Entry 1VQN (X-ray diffraction, 2.40 A resolution); this record covers chains 0 and L of the 33 polymer chains in the assembly.

[Chain 0]
Molecule: 23S ribosomal RNA
Organism: Haloarcula marismortui
Sequence (2922 nucleotides; row label = number of the first residue in the row):
     2 UUGGCUACUAUGCCAGCUGGUGGAUUGCUCGGCUCAGGCGCUGAUGAAGG
    52 ACGUGCCAAGCUGCGAUAAGCCAUGGGGAGCCGCACGGAGGCGAAGAACC
   102 AUGGAUUUCCGAAUGAGAAUCUCUCUAACAAUUGCUUCGCGCAAUGAGGA
   152 ACCCCGAGAACUGAAACAUCUCAGUAUCGGGAGGAACAGAAAACGCAAUG
   202 UGAUGUCGUUAGUAACCGCGAGUGAACGCGAUACAGCCCAAACCGAAGCC
   252 CUCACGGGCAAUGUGGUGUCAGGGCUACCUCUCAUCAGCCGACCGUCUCG
   302 ACGAAGUCUCUUGGAACAGAGCGUGAUACAGGGUGACAACCCCGUACUCG
   352 AGACCAGUACGACGUGCGGUAGUGCCAGAGUAGCGGGGGUUGGAUAUCCC
   402 UCGCGAAUAACGCAGGCAUCGACUGCGAAGGCUAAACACAACCUGAGACC
   452 GAUAGUGAACAAGUAGUGUGAACGAACGCUGCAAAGUACCCUCAGAAGGG
   502 AGGCGAAAUAGAGCAUGAAAUCAGUUGGCGAUCGAGCGACAGGGCAUACA
   552 AGGUCCCUCGACGAAUGACCGACGCGCGAGCGUCCAGUAAGACUCACGGG
   602 AAGCCGAUGUUCUGUCGUACGUUUUGAAAAACGAGCCAGGGAGUGUGUCU
   652 GCAUGGCAAGUCUAACCGGAGUAUCCGGGGAGGCACAGGGAAACCGACAU
   702 GGCCGCAGGGCUUUGCCCGAGGGCCGCCGUCUUCAAGGGCGGGGAGCCAU
   752 GUGGACACGACCCGAAUCCGGACGAUCUACGCAUGGACAAGAUGAAGCGU
   802 GCCGAAAGGCACGUGGAAGUCUGUUAGAGUUGGUGUCCUACAAUACCCUC
   852 UCGUGAUCUAUGUGUAGGGGUGAAAGGCCCAUCGAGUCCGGCAACAGCUG
   902 GUUCCAAUCGAAACAUGUCGAAGCAUGACCUCCGCCGAGGUAGUCUGUGA
   952 GGUAGAGCGACCGAUUGGUGUGUCCGCCUCCGAGAGGAGUCGGCACACCU
  1002 GUCAAACUCCAAACUUACAGACGCCGUUUGACGCGGGGAUUCCGGUGCGC
  1052 GGGGUAAGCCUGUGUACCAGGAGGGGAACAACCCAGAGAUAGGUUAAGGU
  1102 CCCCAAGUGUGGAUUAAGUGUAAUCCUCUGAAGGUGGUCUCGAGCCCUAG
  1152 ACAGCCGGGAGGUGAGCUUAGAAGCAGCUACCCUCUAAGAAAAGCGUAAC
  1202 AGCUUACCGGCCGAGGUUUGAGGCGCCCAAAAUGAUCGGGACUCAAAUCC
  1252 ACCACCGAGACCUGUCCGUACCACUCAUACUGGUAAUCGAGUAGAUUGGC
  1302 GCUCUAAUUGGAUGGAAGUAGGGGUGAAAACUCCUAUGGACCGAUUAGUG
  1352 ACGAAAAUCCUGGCCAUAGUAGCAGCGAUAGUCGGGUGAGAACCCCGACG
  1402 GCCUAAUGGAUAAGGGUUCCUCAGCACUGCUGAUCAGCUGAGGGUUAGCC
  1452 GGUCCUAAGUCAUACCGCAACUCGACUAUGACGAAAUGGGAAACGGGUUA
  1502 AUAUUCCCGUGCCACUAUGCAGUGAAAGUUGACGCCCUGGGGUCGAUCAC
  1552 GCUGGGCAUUCGCCCAGUCGAACCGUCCAACUCCGUGGAAGCCGUAAUGG
  1602 CAGGAAGCGGACGAACGGCGGCAUAGGGAAACGUGAUUCAACCUGGGGCC
  1652 CAUGAAAAGACGAGCAUAGUGUCCGUACCGAGAACCGACACAGGUGUCCA
  1702 UGGCGGCGAAAGCCAAGGCCUGUCGGGAGCAACCAACGUUAGGGAAUUCG
  1752 GCAAGUUAGUCCCGUACCUUCGGAAGAAGGGAUGCCUGCUCCGGAACGGA
  1802 GCAGGUCGCAGUGACUCGGAAGCUCGGACUGUCUAGUAACAACAUAGGUG
  1852 ACCGCAAAUCCGCAAGGACUCGUACGGUCACUGAAUCCUGCCCAGUGCAG
  1902 GUAUCUGAACACCUCGUACAAGAGGACGAAGGACCUGUCAACGGCGGGGG
  1952 UAACUAUGACCCUCUUAAGGUAGCGUAGUACCUUGCCGCAUCAGUAGCGG
  2002 CUUGCAUGAAUGGAUUAACCAGAGCUUCACUGUCCCAACGUUGGGCCCGG
  2052 UGAACUGUACAUUCCAGUGCGGAGUCUGGAGACACCCAGGGGGAAGCGAA
  2102 GACCCUAUGGAGCUUUACUGCAGGCUGUCGCUGAGACGUGGUCGCCGAUG
  2152 UGCAGCAUAGGUAGGAGACACUACACAGGUACCCGCGCUAGCGGGCCACC
  2202 GAGUCAACAGUGAAAUACUACCCGUCGGUGACUGCGACUCUCACUCCGGG
  2252 AGGAGGACACCGAUAGCCGGGCAGUUUGACUGGGGCGGUACGCGCUCGAA
  2302 AAGAUAUCGAGCGCGCCCUAUGGCUAUCUCAGCCGGGACAGAGACCCGGC
  2352 GAAGAGUGCAAGAGCAAAAGAUAGCUUGACAGUGUUCUUCCCAACGAGGA
  2402 ACGCUGACGCGAAAGCGUGGUCUAGCGAACCAAUUAGCCUGCUUGAUGCG
  2452 GGCAAUUGAUGACAGAAAAGCUACCCUAGGGAUAACAGAGUCGUCACUCG
  2502 CAAGAGCACAUAUCGACCGAGUGGCUUGCUACCUCGAUGUCGGUUCCCUC
  2552 CAUCCUGCCCGUGCAGAAGCGGGCAAGGGUGAGGUUGUUCGCCUAUUAAA
  2602 GGAGGUCGUGAGCUGGGUUUAGACCGUCGUGAGACAGGUCGGCUGCUAUC
  2652 UACUGGGUGUGUAAUGGUGUCUGACAAGAACGACCGUAUAGUACGAGAGG
  2702 AACUACGGUUGGUGGCCACUGGUGUACCGGUUGUUCGAGAGAGCACGUGC
  2752 CGGGUAGCCACGCCACACGGGGUAAGAGCUGAACGCAUCUAAGCUCGAAA
  2802 CCCACUUGGAAAAGAGACACCGCCGAGGUCCCGCGUACAAGACGCGGUCG
  2852 AUAGACUCGGGGUGUGCGCGUCGAGGUAACGAGACGUUAAGCCCACGAGC
  2902 ACUAACAGACCAAAGCCAUCAU
Disordered / not traced: 2-9, 126-127, 715, 971-998, 1560, 1952-1963, 2137-2236, 2339-2343, 2665-2666, 2915-2923
Modified positions: 1MA (6-hydro-1-methyladenosine-5'-monophosphate) at position 628, OMU (o2'-methyluridine 5'-monophosphate) at position 2587, OMG (o2'-methylguanosine-5'-monophosphate) at position 2588, UR3 (3-methyluridine-5'-monophoshate) at position 2619, PSU (pseudouridine-5'-monophosphate) at position 2621
Ion coordination: Na+ site 1: U12 (together with Sr2+) (shared with 1 residue of chain R); Mg2+ site 1 near G28 (its only coordinating residue here); Sr2+ site 1: G33, C34, U457; Na+ site 2: C40, C443; Na+ site 3: G56, A59, G61; Na+ site 4: G66, U107, U108; Sr2+ site 2: G84, C85 (shared with 1 residue of chain T); Sr2+ site 3: C85, A86, C87 (shared with 1 residue of chain T); Mg2+ site 2: U115, G118; Na+ site 5: C130, U146; Na+ site 6: C141, G142; Sr2+ site 4: G147, A183 (shared with 1 residue of chain M); 79 more Mg2+ sites not listed; 2 more K+ sites not listed; 57 more Na+ sites not listed; 86 more Sr2+ sites not listed

[Chain L]
Molecule: 50S ribosomal protein L15P
Organism: Haloarcula marismortui
UniProt: P12737 (RL15_HALMA); residue numbers follow UniProt; this construct covers 0-164
Chain sequence (165 residues; numbered 0 to 164; the number before each row is that of its first residue; numbering starts at 0):
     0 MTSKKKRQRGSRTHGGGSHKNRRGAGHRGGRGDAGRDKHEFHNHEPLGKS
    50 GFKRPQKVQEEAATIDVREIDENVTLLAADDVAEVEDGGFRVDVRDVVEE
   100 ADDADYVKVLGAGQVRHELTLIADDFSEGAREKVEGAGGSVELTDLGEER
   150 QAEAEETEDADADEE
Disordered / not traced: 0, 84-88, 151-164
Ion coordination: Sr2+ site 1: Gly14 (shared with A1040(0), G1295(0), A1296(0) of chain 0); Na+: His18 (shared with G902(0), U903(0) of chain 0); Sr2+ site 2: Arg27, Glu39; Sr2+ site 3: Asp36 (shared with G2466(0) of chain 0)

[How chain 0 and chain L interact]
Contacting residue pairs (174):
  G164(0) with Arg30(L), sugar contact
  A165(0) with Gly29(L), phosphate contact; Arg30(L), hydrogen bond to the phosphate; Ala33(L), phosphate contact
  A166(0) with Ala24(L), base contact; Gly25(L), base contact; Gly28(L), base contact; Gly29(L), hydrogen bond to the base; Ala33(L), sugar contact; Gly34(L), hydrogen bond to the phosphate; His38(L), base contact
  G196(0) with Lys56(L), hydrogen bond to the sugar
  C197(0) with Lys56(L), phosphate contact
  A215(0) with Lys52(L), salt bridge to the phosphate; Gln55(L), sugar contact
  A216(0) with Lys52(L), salt bridge to the phosphate
  C220(0) with Lys48(L), sugar contact
  G221(0) with Arg35(L), hydrogen bond to the phosphate; Leu46(L), phosphate contact; Gly47(L), hydrogen bond to the phosphate
  A222(0) with Asp32(L), hydrogen bond to the phosphate; Arg35(L), salt bridge to the phosphate
  G223(0) with Gly31(L), phosphate contact; Asp32(L), hydrogen bond to the phosphate
  G416(0) with Lys56(L), phosphate contact
  G417(0) with Lys56(L), salt bridge to the phosphate
  U623(0) with Arg11(L), hydrogen bond to the phosphate
  U624(0) with Arg11(L), salt bridge to the phosphate; His18(L), salt bridge to the phosphate; Lys19(L), hydrogen bond to the phosphate
  U625(0) with Lys19(L), salt bridge to the phosphate
  G644(0) with Lys4(L), phosphate contact; Arg8(L), salt bridge to the phosphate; His13(L), hydrogen bond to the base; Arg21(L), hydrogen bond to the base
  U645(0) with Lys4(L), salt bridge to the phosphate
  C687(0) with Glu99(L), base contact
  A688(0) with Asp65(L), hydrogen bond to the base; Arg67(L), salt bridge to the phosphate; Leu109(L), base contact; Ala111(L), base contact
  A692(0) with Gly50(L), sugar contact; Phe51(L), hydrogen bond to the sugar
  A693(0) with Phe51(L), sugar contact; Arg53(L), phosphate contact
  A694(0) with Arg53(L), salt bridge to the phosphate
  G697(0) with Thr63(L), base contact; Lys107(L), salt bridge to the phosphate; Leu109(L), base contact; Ser126(L), phosphate contact; Glu127(L), hydrogen bond to the phosphate
  A698(0) with Leu109(L), phosphate contact; Gly110(L), hydrogen bond to the phosphate; Ala111(L), sugar contact; Ser126(L), hydrogen bond to the phosphate; Gly128(L), phosphate contact
  C699(0) with Gly110(L), phosphate contact; Ala111(L), phosphate contact; Gly112(L), hydrogen bond to the phosphate; Lys132(L), salt bridge to the phosphate
  A700(0) with Asp70(L), hydrogen bond to the base; Glu71(L), base contact; Gly112(L), phosphate contact; Gln113(L), hydrogen bond to the base; Val114(L), base contact; Arg115(L), base contact
  U701(0) with Gln113(L), hydrogen bond to the phosphate; Arg115(L), salt bridge to the phosphate
  G745(0) with Arg67(L), base contact; Glu71(L), hydrogen bond to the base
  U753(0) with Ser2(L), phosphate contact
  G754(0) with Lys3(L), phosphate contact; Lys4(L), hydrogen bond to the phosphate
  G755(0) with Lys3(L), salt bridge to the phosphate
  C757(0) with Arg27(L), salt bridge to the phosphate; Gly31(L), hydrogen bond to the phosphate
  A758(0) with Arg27(L), salt bridge to the phosphate; Arg30(L), phosphate contact; Gly31(L), hydrogen bond to the phosphate
  C759(0) with Arg30(L), salt bridge to the phosphate
  A761(0) with Arg30(L), salt bridge to the phosphate
  C762(0) with Arg21(L), hydrogen bond to the base
  C896(0) with Arg30(L), phosphate contact
  A897(0) with Gly23(L), phosphate contact; Ala24(L), hydrogen bond to the phosphate; Arg30(L), salt bridge to the phosphate
  G898(0) with Arg22(L), phosphate contact; Gly23(L), hydrogen bond to the phosphate; Ala24(L), phosphate contact; Gly25(L), hydrogen bond to the phosphate; His26(L), phosphate contact
  C899(0) with Arg22(L), salt bridge to the phosphate
  U900(0) with Lys19(L), salt bridge to the phosphate; Arg22(L), salt bridge to the phosphate
  G901(0) with His18(L), salt bridge to the phosphate; Lys19(L), phosphate contact
  G902(0) with Arg11(L), salt bridge to the phosphate; His18(L), salt bridge to the phosphate
  U903(0) with Arg11(L), salt bridge to the phosphate; Thr12(L), base contact; His13(L), sugar contact; His18(L), base contact
  U904(0) with Gln7(L), phosphate contact; Arg8(L), hydrogen bond to the base; Gly9(L), hydrogen bond to the phosphate; Ser10(L), hydrogen bond to the phosphate; Arg11(L), hydrogen bond to the phosphate
  C905(0) with Lys5(L), hydrogen bond to the base; Arg6(L), base contact; Arg8(L), sugar contact
  C906(0) with Arg6(L), base contact
  A907(0) with Arg6(L), base contact
  G918(0) with His38(L), hydrogen bond to the base; Phe40(L), sugar contact
  U919(0) with Lys37(L), hydrogen bond to the phosphate; His38(L), sugar contact
  C920(0) with Lys37(L), salt bridge to the phosphate
  G924(0) with Gly25(L), hydrogen bond to the sugar; His38(L), base contact
  C925(0) with Gly25(L), phosphate contact; His26(L), salt bridge to the phosphate; Gly28(L), sugar contact; His38(L), sugar contact; Glu39(L), hydrogen bond to the sugar
  A926(0) with His38(L), sugar contact; Glu39(L), sugar contact; His41(L), hydrogen bond to the base
  U927(0) with His41(L), sugar contact
  G1039(0) with Lys3(L), sugar contact
  U1041(0) with Gly14(L), sugar contact; Gly15(L), sugar contact; Gly16(L), phosphate contact
  U1042(0) with Gly16(L), phosphate contact; Ser17(L), hydrogen bond to the phosphate; Asn20(L), hydrogen bond to the phosphate
  A1294(0) with Gly16(L), sugar contact
  G1295(0) with Thr12(L), hydrogen bond to the phosphate; Gly14(L), hydrogen bond to the phosphate; Gly15(L), hydrogen bond to the phosphate; Gly16(L), hydrogen bond to the phosphate
  A1296(0) with Lys3(L), salt bridge to the phosphate
  U1297(0) with Lys3(L), salt bridge to the phosphate
  U1298(0) with Arg6(L), hydrogen bond to the base
  G1299(0) with Thr1(L), phosphate contact; Arg6(L), hydrogen bond to the base
  G1300(0) with Thr1(L), hydrogen bond to the base
  C1301(0) with Lys5(L), base contact
  G1302(0) with Lys5(L), hydrogen bond to the base
  C1353(0) with Lys5(L), hydrogen bond to the base
  G1354(0) with Lys5(L), hydrogen bond to the base; Arg8(L), salt bridge to the phosphate
  C2396(0) with Phe40(L), sugar contact
  A2430(0) with Leu46(L), sugar contact; Gly47(L), hydrogen bond to the sugar
  C2431(0) with Gly47(L), phosphate contact; Lys48(L), hydrogen bond to the phosphate
  C2432(0) with Lys48(L), salt bridge to the phosphate
  U2441(0) with Phe51(L), sugar contact; Arg53(L), hydrogen bond to the phosphate
  G2442(0) with Arg53(L), salt bridge to the phosphate; Pro54(L), sugar contact; Val57(L), phosphate contact
  C2443(0) with Pro54(L), base contact; Lys56(L), hydrogen bond to the phosphate; Val57(L), sugar contact
  U2444(0) with Lys56(L), salt bridge to the phosphate
  G2452(0) with Phe51(L), base contact
  G2453(0) with Gly50(L), hydrogen bond to the phosphate; Phe51(L), sugar contact
  C2454(0) with Ser49(L), phosphate contact; Gly50(L), hydrogen bond to the phosphate
  A2465(0) with Phe40(L), base contact
  G2466(0) with Lys37(L), salt bridge to the phosphate
  A2467(0) with Lys37(L), phosphate contact
Interface residues without a listed pair, chain 0 (91 interface residues in all): A198, U214, A686, C695, C696, C2440, A2483
Interface residues without a listed pair, chain L (77 interface residues in all): Asp36, Asn42, Glu59, Asp104, Phe125, Ala129, Arg149

[Overview]
91 residues of chain 0 face 77 of chain L across their interface; the contacts include 57 hydrogen bonds and
36 salt bridges. Polar pairs include A166(0)-Gly29(L), G644(0)-His13(L) and G644(0)-Arg21(L). The Sr2+ site 1
is built by G33(0), C34(0) and U457(0).
Chain 0 is 23S ribosomal RNA and chain L is 50S ribosomal protein L15P, both from Haloarcula marismortui; the
structure, The structure of CC-HPMN AND CCA-PHE-CAP-BIO bound to the large ribosomal subunit of haloarcula
marismortui, was determined by X-ray diffraction (same publication as 1VQ6 and 1VQ7).
